PDB entry 5FXK | electron microscopy, 6.40 A resolution (low resolution: residue-level contacts below are approximate; hydrogen-bond / salt-bridge calls are withheld) | chains A and D of the 4 polymer chains in the assembly

[Chain A]
Molecule: N-methyl-D-aspartate receptor GLUN1
Organism: Rattus norvegicus
Reference sequence: P35439 (NMDZ1_RAT); aligned to UniProt positions 23-868 over residues 23-868 (the alignment contains insertions or deletions, so no single offset holds)
Chain sequence (846 residues; each row starts with the number of its first residue):
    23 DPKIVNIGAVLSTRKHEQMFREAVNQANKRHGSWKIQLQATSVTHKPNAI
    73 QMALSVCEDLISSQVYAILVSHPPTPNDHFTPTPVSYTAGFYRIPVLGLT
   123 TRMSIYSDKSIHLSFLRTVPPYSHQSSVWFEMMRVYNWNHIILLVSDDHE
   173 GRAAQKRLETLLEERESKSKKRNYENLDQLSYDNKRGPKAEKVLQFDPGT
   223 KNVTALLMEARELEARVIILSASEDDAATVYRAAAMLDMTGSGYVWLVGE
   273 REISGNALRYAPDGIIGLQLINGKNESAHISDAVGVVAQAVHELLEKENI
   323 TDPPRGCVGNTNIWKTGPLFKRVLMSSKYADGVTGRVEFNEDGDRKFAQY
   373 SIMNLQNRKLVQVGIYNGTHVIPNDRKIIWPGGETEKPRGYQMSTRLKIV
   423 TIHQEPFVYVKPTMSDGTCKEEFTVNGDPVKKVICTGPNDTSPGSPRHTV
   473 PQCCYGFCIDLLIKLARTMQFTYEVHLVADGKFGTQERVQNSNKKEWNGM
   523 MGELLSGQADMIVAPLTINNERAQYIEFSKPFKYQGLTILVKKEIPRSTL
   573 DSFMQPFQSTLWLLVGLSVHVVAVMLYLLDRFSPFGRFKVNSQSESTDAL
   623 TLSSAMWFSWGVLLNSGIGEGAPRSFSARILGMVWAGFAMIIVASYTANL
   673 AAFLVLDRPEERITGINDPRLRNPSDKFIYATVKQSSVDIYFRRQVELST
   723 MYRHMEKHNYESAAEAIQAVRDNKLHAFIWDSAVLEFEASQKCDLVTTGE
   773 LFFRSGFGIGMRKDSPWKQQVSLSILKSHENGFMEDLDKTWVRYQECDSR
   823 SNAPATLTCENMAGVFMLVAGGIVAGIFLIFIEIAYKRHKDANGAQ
Not modelled in the structure: 23-24, 53-57, 97-102, 194-205, 463-470, 606-621, 865-868
Differences from the reference sequence: engineered mutation Gln61 (Asn in P35439), Asp260 (Asn239 in P35439), Gln371 (Asn350 in P35439), Gln492 (Asn471 in P35439), Gln512 (Asn491 in P35439), Gln615 (Glu594 in P35439), Ser616 (Glu595 in P35439), Ser618 (Glu597 in P35439), Thr619 (Glu598 in P35439), Gln792 (Asn771 in P35439), Cys831 (Phe810 in P35439), Asn865 (Arg844 in P35439), Gly866 (Arg845 in P35439), Ala867 (Lys846 in P35439)

[Chain D]
Molecule: N-methyl-D-aspartate receptor GLUN2B
Organism: Rattus norvegicus
Reference sequence: Q00960 (NMDE2_RAT); residue numbers follow UniProt; this construct covers 27-852
Chain sequence (827 residues; each row starts with the number of its first residue):
    26 GRSQKSPPSIGIAVILVGTSDEVAIKDAHEKDDFHHLSVVPRVELVAMNE
    76 TDPKSIITRICDLMSDRKIQGVVFADDTDQEAIAQILDFISAQTLTPILG
   126 IHGGSSMIMADKDESSMFFQFGPSIEQQASVMLNIMEEYDWYIFSIVTTY
   176 FPGYQDFVNKIRSTIENSFVGWELEEVLLLDMSLDDGDSKIQNQLKKLQS
   226 PIILLYCTKEEATYIFEVANSVGLTGYGYTWIVPSLVAGDTDTVPSEFPT
   276 GLISVSYDEWDYGLPARVRDGIAIITTAASDMLSEHSFIPEPKSSCYNTH
   326 EKRIYQSNMLNRYLINVTFEGRDLSFSEDGYQMHPKLVIILLNKERKWER
   376 VGKWKDKSLQMKYYVWPRMCPETEEQEDDHLSIVTLEEAPFVIVESVDPL
   426 SGTCMRNTVPCQKRIISENKTDEEPGYIKKCCKGFCIDILKKISKSVKFT
   476 YDLYLVTNGKHGKKINGTWNGMIGEVVMKRAYMAVGSLTINEERSEVVDF
   526 SVPFIETGISVMVSRSNGTVSPSAFLEPFSACVWVMMFVMLLIVSAVAVF
   576 VFEYFSPVGYNRSLADGREPGGPSFTIGKAIWLLWGLVFNNSVPVQNPKG
   626 TTSKIMVSVWAFFAVIFLASYTANLAAFMIQEEYVDQVSGLSDKKFQRPN
   676 DFSPPFRFGTVPNGSTERNIRNNYAEMHAYMGKFNQRGVDDALLSLKTGK
   726 LDAFIYDAAVLNYMAGRDEGCKLVTIGSGKVFASTGYGIAIQKDSGWKRQ
   776 VDLAILQLFGDGEMEELEALWLTGICHNEKNEVMSSQLDIDNMAGVFYML
   826 GAAMALSLITFISEHLFYWQFRHSFMG
Not modelled in the structure: 26-31, 207-213, 394-401, 440-451, 579-599, 846-852
Differences from the reference sequence: expression tag (26); engineered mutation Asp348 (Asn in Q00960), Cys557 (Asp in Q00960), Ser588 (Cys in Q00960), Ser838 (Cys in Q00960), Ser849 (Cys in Q00960)
UniProt features mapped onto this chain:
  - region: Lys604 to Pro623 (Pore-forming)
  - binding site (Zn(2+)): His127, Glu284
  - binding site (L-glutamate): Thr514, Arg519, Ser690, Thr691, Asp732
  - site: Asn615 (Functional determinant of NMDA receptors)
  - glycosylation (N-linked (GlcNAc...) asparagine): Asn74, Asn341, Asn444, Asn491, Asn542, Asn688
  - mutagenesis: His60 (H60A: Normal zinc binding), His127 (H127A: Reduced zinc binding), Asp283 (D283A: Slightly reduced zinc binding), Glu284 (E284A: Reduced zinc binding), His311 (H311A: Normal zinc binding), His359 (H359A: Normal zinc binding)

[How chain A and chain D interact]
Residue-residue contacts - 16 pairs, chain A then chain D:
  Asn542(A) - Leu781(D)
  Ile640(A) - Asn622(D)
  Leu672(A) - Ala648(D)
  Leu676(A) - Ala651(D)
  Leu798(A) - Glu517(D)
  His801(A) - Ser759(D)
  Pro826(A) - Gln656(D)
  Thr828(A) - Pro553(D)
  Thr828(A) - Ala652(D)
  Leu829(A) - Pro553(D)
  Leu829(A) - Phe554(D)
  Leu829(A) - Ser555(D)
  Cys831(A) - Ser555(D)
  Cys831(A) - Cys557(D)
  Ile845(A) - Val634(D)
  Ile852(A) - Thr627(D)
Interface residues without a listed pair, chain A (17 interface residues in all): Phe575, Leu636, Ser638, Met834, Val841
Interface residues without a listed pair, chain D (21 interface residues in all): Ala636, Phe638, Ile641, Ala644, Thr647, Ala758, Gln782

[In short]
17 residues of chain A face 21 of chain D across their interface. Curated annotation (UniProt) lists
Zn2+-binding residues His127(D) and Glu284(D), 5 L-glutamate-binding residues and 6 mutagenesis sites on chain
D.
Chain A is N-methyl-D-aspartate receptor GLUN1 and chain D is N-methyl-D-aspartate receptor GLUN2B, both from
Rattus norvegicus; the structure, GluN1b-GluN2B NMDA receptor structure-Class Y, was determined by electron
microscopy (same publication as 5FXJ, 5B3J, 5FXG, 5FXH and 5FXI).
